6W5L - chain A; structure by X-ray diffraction, 2.10 A resolution.

== Chain A ==
Protein: 3C-like protease
From: Norwalk virus (strain GI/Human/United States/Norwalk/1968)
Notes: EC 3.6.1.15, 3.4.22.66, 2.7.7.48
Reference sequence: Q83883 (POLG_NVN68); residues 1-181 here correspond to UniProt positions 1101-1281 (UniProt number = residue number + 1100)
Amino-acid sequence (188 residues; numbered -6 to 181; the number before each row is that of its first residue; numbers below 1 keep their minus sign (His-6 is residue -6)):
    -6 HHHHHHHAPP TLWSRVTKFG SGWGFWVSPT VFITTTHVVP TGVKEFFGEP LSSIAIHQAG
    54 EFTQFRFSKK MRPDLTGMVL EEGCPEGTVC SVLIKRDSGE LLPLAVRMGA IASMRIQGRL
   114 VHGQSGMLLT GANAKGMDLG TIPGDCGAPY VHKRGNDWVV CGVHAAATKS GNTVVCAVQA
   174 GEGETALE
Unresolved in the structure: -6 to -1, 123-131, 174-181
Sequence notes: expression tag (-6 to 0)
Covalent attachments: compound T0D linked to Cys139
Small-molecule neighbours: T0D ((2S)-N-[(1R)-1-[bis($l1-oxidanyl)-methoxy-$l5-sulfanyl]-1-oxidanyl-3-[(3R)-2-oxidanylidenepyrrolidin-3-yl]propan-2-yl]-2-[[[2-(3-chlorophenyl)-2-methyl-propoxy]-oxidanylidene-methyl]amino]-4-methyl-pentanamide): His30, Val31, Glu54, Arg108, Ile109, Gln110, Arg112, Thr134, Ile135, Pro136, Gly137, His157, Ala158, Ala159, Ala160, Thr161, Lys162, Val168

== Overview ==
Compound T0D is covalently linked to Cys139.
Chain A is 3C-like protease (Norwalk virus (strain GI/Human/United States/Norwalk/1968)); the structure, 2.1 A
resolution structure of Norovirus 3CL protease in complex with inhibitor 7g, was determined by X-ray
diffraction together with 6W5H, 6W5J and 6W5K from the same study.
